7QBN - chain A; structure by X-ray diffraction, 1.55 A resolution.

# Chain A
Name: Cathepsin K
Organism: Homo sapiens
Notes: EC 3.4.22.38
UniProt: P43235 (CATK_HUMAN); residues -1 to 215 here correspond to UniProt positions 113-329 (UniProt number = residue number + 114)
Amino-acid sequence (217 residues; numbered -1 to 215; the number before each row is that of its first residue; numbers below 1 keep their minus sign (Gly-1 is residue -1)):
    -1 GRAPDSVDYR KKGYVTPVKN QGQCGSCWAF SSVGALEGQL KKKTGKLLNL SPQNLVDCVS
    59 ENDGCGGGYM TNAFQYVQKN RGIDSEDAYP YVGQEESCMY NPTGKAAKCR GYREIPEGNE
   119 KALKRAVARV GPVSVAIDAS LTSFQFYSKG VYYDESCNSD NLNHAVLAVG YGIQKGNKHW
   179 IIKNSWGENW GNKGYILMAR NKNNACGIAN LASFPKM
Disulfide bonds: Cys22-Cys63, Cys56-Cys96, Cys155-Cys204
Covalently attached groups: compound 9ZG linked to Cys25
Small-molecule neighbours: 9ZG ((phenylmethyl) N-[(2S)-1-[[aminomethyl(methyl)amino]-methyl-amino]-1-oxidanylidene-3-phenyl-propan-2-yl]carbamate): Gln19, Cys22, Gly23, Ser24, Trp26, Glu59, Asn60, Asp61, Gly65, Gly66, Tyr67, Met68, Asn70, Ala134, Leu160, Asn161, His162, Ala163, Leu209
UniProt features mapped onto this chain:
  - active site: Cys25, His162, Asn182
From the paper describing this entry:
  - catalytic residues: Cys25, His162, Asn182
  - binding site for 9ZG: Gln19, Cys25, Asp61, Gly66, Tyr67, Ala134, Leu160, Ala163, Leu209

# In short
Covalently linked compound 9ZG: at Cys25. From UniProt: 3 active-site residues. The paper reports catalytic
residues Cys25, His162 and Asn182; a binding site for 9ZG at Gln19, Cys25 and Asp61 among others.
Chain A is Cathepsin K (Homo sapiens); the structure, Structure of cathepsin K in complex with the
azadipeptide nitrile inhibitor Gu1303, was determined by X-ray diffraction, deposited together with 7QBL and
7QBO.
